PDB entry 8E14 | electron microscopy, 3.36 A resolution | chains A and E of the 14 polymer chains in the assembly

== Chain A (and E) ==
Name: integrase
Organism: Rous sarcoma virus - Prague C
Notes: EC 3.4.23.-, 2.7.7.49, 2.7.7.7, 3.1.26.4, 2.7.7.-, 3.1.-.-; chain E of this document is another copy of the same molecule, construct and numbering; everything in this record applies to it too
Reference sequence: P03354 (POL_RSVP); residues 1-278 here correspond to UniProt positions 1281-1558 (UniProt number = residue number + 1280)
Sequence (278 residues; numbered 1 to 278; the number before each row is that of its first residue):
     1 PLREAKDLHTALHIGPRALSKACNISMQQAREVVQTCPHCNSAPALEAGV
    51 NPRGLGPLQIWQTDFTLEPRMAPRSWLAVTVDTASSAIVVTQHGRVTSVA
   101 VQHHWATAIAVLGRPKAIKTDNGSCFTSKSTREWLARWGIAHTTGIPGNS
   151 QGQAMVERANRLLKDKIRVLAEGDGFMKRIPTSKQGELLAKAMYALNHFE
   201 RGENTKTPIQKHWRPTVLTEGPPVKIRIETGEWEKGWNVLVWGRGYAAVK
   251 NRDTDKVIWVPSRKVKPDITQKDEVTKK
Unresolved in the structure: 270-278
Differences from the reference sequence: variant Lys-166 (Arg1446 in P03354)
UniProt features mapped onto this chain:
  - DNA-binding region: Pro-222 to Thr-270 (Integrase-type)
  - region: Asp-268 to Lys-278 (Involved in homooctamerization)
  - binding site (Zn(2+)): His-9, His-13, Cys-37, Cys-40
  - binding site (Mg(2+)): Asp-64, Asp-121, Glu-157
Bound ions: Zn2+: His-9, His-13, Cys-37, Cys-40
Reported in the primary citation:
  - binding site for the 22-nt DNA strand: Val-50, Pro-52
  - binding site for the 22-nt DNA strand: Arg-244, Tyr-246, Trp-259
  - catalytic residues: Asp-64, Asp-121, Glu-157
  - mutagenesis - R244E: abolished catalytic activity (3'-processing)
  - mutagenesis - R244E: abolished catalytic activity on concerted integration
  - mutagenesis - S124A: unchanged catalytic activity on concerted integration
  - mutagenesis - S124A: unchanged catalytic activity (3'-processing)
  - mutagenesis - R244A, Y246A: decreased binding to STC
  - mutagenesis - S124A: unchanged binding to STC
  - mutagenesis - S124D: abolished binding to STC

== Chain A / chain E interface ==
Residue-residue contacts (18):
  Ala-11(A) with Leu-170(E)
  Leu-12(A) with Tyr-194(E), hydrophobic
  His-13(A) with Lys-166(E), hydrogen bond (backbone-side chain)
  Arg-17(A) with Gly-202(E); Glu-203(E), salt bridge; Asn-204(E); Thr-205(E)
  Ala-18(A) with Glu-200(E)
  Lys-21(A) with Glu-200(E), salt bridge
  His-39(A) with Glu-172(E); Gly-173(E)
  Lys-166(A) with Leu-12(E), hydrogen bond (side chain-backbone); His-13(E), hydrogen bond (side chain-backbone)
  Glu-172(A) with His-39(E), hydrogen bond (backbone-side chain)
  Ala-195(A) with Leu-12(E), hydrophobic
  Phe-199(A) with Ile-14(E), hydrophobic
  Glu-203(A) with Arg-17(E)
  Thr-205(A) with Lys-21(E)
Also at the interface, not in a pair above, chain A (19 interface residues in all): Val-169, Leu-170, Lys-191, Glu-200, Gly-202, Asn-204
Also at the interface, not in a pair above, chain E (21 interface residues in all): Ala-11, Ala-18, Lys-191, Ala-195, Phe-199

== Summary ==
19 residues of chain A face 21 of chain E across their interface; the contacts include 4 hydrogen bonds and 2
salt bridges. Polar pairs include Arg-17(A)/Glu-203(E), Lys-21(A)/Glu-200(E) and His-13(A)/Lys-166(E). The
paper reports catalytic residues Asp-64(A), Asp-121(A) and Glu-157(A); R244A and Y246A of chain A reduce
binding to STC; 5 substitutions were tested in all.
Chain A and chain E are both integrase (Rous sarcoma virus - Prague C); the structure, Cryo-EM structure of
Rous sarcoma virus strand transfer complex, was determined by electron microscopy.
